PDB entry 2YAK | X-ray diffraction, 2.20 A resolution | chain A

[Chain A]
Protein: Death-associated protein kinase 1
Organism: Homo sapiens
Notes: EC 2.7.11.1; fragment: aa, residues 1-285
Reference sequence: P53355 (DAPK1_HUMAN); residue numbers follow UniProt; this construct covers 1-285
Sequence (285 residues; row label = number of the first residue in the row):
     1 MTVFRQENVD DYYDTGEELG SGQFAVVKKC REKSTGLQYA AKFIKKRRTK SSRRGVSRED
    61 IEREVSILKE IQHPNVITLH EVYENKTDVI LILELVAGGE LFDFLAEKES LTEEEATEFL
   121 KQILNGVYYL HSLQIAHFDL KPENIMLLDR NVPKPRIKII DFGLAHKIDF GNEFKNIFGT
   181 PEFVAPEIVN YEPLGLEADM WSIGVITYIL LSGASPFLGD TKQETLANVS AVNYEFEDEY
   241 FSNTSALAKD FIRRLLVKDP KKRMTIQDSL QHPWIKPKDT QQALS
Not modelled in the structure: 1, 279-285
Small-molecule neighbours: ruthenium octasporine 4 (OSV): L19, G20, S21, G22, A25, V26, V27, A40, K42, E64, L68, I77, L91, L93, E94, L95, V96, E100, E143, N144, M146, I160, D161, F162
Swiss-Prot annotation at these positions:
  - active site: D139 (Proton acceptor)
  - binding site (ATP): L19 to V27, K42, E94 to V96, E100, D161
  - mutagenesis: K42 (K42A: Loss of activity, apoptotic function and of autophosphorylation)

[Overview]
Chain A binds ruthenium octasporine 4. UniProt lists active-site residue D139, 15 ATP-binding residues and one
mutagenesis site.
Chain A is Death-associated protein kinase 1 (Homo sapiens); the structure, Structure of death-associated
protein Kinase 1 (dapk1) in complex with a ruthenium octasporine ligand (OSV), was determined by X-ray
diffraction, deposited together with 3PUP.
